Entry 5EAW (X-ray diffraction, 3.00 A resolution); this record covers chain A.

== Chain A ==
Name: DNA replication ATP-dependent helicase/nuclease DNA2
From: Mus musculus
Notes: EC 3.1.-.-, 3.6.4.12
UniProtKB: Q6ZQJ5 (DNA2_MOUSE); residue numbers follow UniProt; this construct covers 1-1056
Chain sequence (1056 residues; each row starts with the number of its first residue):
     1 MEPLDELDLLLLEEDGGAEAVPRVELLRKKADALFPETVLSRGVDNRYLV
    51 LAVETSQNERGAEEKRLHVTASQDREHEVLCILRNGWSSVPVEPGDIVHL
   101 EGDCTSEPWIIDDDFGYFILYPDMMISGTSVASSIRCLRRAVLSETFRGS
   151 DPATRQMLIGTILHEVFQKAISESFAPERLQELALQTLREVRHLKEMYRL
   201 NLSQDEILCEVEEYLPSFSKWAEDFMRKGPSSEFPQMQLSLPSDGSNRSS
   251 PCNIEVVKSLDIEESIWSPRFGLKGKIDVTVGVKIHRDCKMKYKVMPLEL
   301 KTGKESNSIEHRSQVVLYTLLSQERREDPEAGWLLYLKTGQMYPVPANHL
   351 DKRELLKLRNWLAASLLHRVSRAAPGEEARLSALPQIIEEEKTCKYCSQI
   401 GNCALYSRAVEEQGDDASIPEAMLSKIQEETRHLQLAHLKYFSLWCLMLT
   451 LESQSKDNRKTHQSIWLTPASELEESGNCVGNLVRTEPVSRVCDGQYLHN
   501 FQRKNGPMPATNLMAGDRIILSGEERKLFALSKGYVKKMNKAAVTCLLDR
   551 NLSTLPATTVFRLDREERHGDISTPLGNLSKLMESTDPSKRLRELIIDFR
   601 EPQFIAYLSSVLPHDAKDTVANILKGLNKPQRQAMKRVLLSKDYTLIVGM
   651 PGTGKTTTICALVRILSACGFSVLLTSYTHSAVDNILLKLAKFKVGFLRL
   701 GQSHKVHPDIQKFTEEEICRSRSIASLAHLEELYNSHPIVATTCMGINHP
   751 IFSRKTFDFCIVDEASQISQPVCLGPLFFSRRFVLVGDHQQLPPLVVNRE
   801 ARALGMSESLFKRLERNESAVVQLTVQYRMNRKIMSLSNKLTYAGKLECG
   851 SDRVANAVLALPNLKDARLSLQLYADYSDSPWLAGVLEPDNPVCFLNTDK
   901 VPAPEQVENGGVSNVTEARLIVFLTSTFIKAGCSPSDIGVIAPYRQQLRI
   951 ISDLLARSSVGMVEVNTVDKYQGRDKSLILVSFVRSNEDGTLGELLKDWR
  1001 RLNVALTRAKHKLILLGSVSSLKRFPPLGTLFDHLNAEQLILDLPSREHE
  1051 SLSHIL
Disordered / not traced: 14-19, 246-247, 413-414
Metal / ion sites: 4Fe-4S cluster Fe: C137, C394, C397, C403
Small-molecule neighbours:
  - ADP (adenosine-5'-diphosphate): G626, L627, N628, Q631, T653, G654, K655, T656, T657, K689, Y828, R829, G973
  - 4Fe-4S cluster (SF4): C137, R139, R140, L143, I387, I388, C394, C397, Q399, I400, C403, M423
From the paper describing this entry:
  - mutagenesis - D278A: abolished catalytic activity

== Summary ==
Bound to chain A: 4Fe-4S cluster and ADP. C137, C394, C397 and C403 coordinate a 4Fe-4S cluster Fe ion. From
the paper: D278A abolishes catalytic activity.
Chain A is DNA replication ATP-dependent helicase/nuclease DNA2 (Mus musculus); the structure, Crystal
structure of Dna2 nuclease-helicase, was determined by X-ray diffraction (same publication as 5EAN, 5EAX and
5EAY).
